7L7T - chains B and D of the 6 polymer chains in the assembly; structure by electron microscopy, 3.70 A resolution.

# Chain B (and D)
Protein: BG505 SOSIP.v5.2(7S) - gp41
Organism: Human immunodeficiency virus 1
Notes: chain D of this document is another copy of the same molecule, construct and numbering; everything in this record applies to it too
Amino-acid sequence (145 residues; each row starts with the number of its first residue):
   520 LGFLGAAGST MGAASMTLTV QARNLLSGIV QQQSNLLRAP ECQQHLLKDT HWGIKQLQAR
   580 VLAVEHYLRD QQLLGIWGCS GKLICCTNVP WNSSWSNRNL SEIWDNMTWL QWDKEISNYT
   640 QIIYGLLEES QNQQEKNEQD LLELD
Disulfides: Cys598-Cys604
Covalent attachments: N-acetylglucosamine (NAG) linked to Asn611, Asn618, Asn637
Ligand contacts: N-acetylglucosamine (NAG; 2-acetamido-2-deoxy-beta-D-glucopyranose): Gly527, Ser528, Thr529

# How chain B and chain D interact
Contacting residue pairs (35; chain B residue first):
  Thr569(B) - Thr569(D)
  His570(B) - Leu566(D)  hydrogen bond (side chain-backbone)
  Ile573(B) - Leu566(D)  hydrophobic
  Lys574(B) - Leu566(D)
  Leu576(B) - Leu576(D)  hydrophobic
  Gln577(B) - Gln552(D)
  Gln577(B) - Gln562(D)  hydrogen bond
  Gln577(B) - Leu565(D)
  Gln577(B) - Leu576(D)
  Val580(B) - Arg579(D)
  Val580(B) - Val580(D)  hydrophobic
  Leu581(B) - Gln552(D)
  Leu581(B) - Arg579(D)
  Glu584(B) - Ile548(D)
  Glu584(B) - Arg579(D)  salt bridge
  Leu587(B) - Leu545(D)
  Leu587(B) - Val583(D)  hydrophobic
  Leu587(B) - Leu587(D)  hydrophobic
  Arg588(B) - Leu545(D)
  Gln591(B) - Ala541(D)  hydrogen bond (side chain-backbone)
  Gln591(B) - Arg542(D)
  Gln591(B) - Leu545(D)
  Gln591(B) - Tyr586(D)
  Ile595(B) - Arg542(D)
  Glu647(B) - Thr538(D)
  Glu647(B) - Arg542(D)  salt bridge
  Asn651(B) - Met535(D)  hydrogen bond (side chain-backbone)
  Asn651(B) - Thr538(D)
  Glu654(B) - Gly600(D)
  Glu654(B) - Lys601(D)
  Glu654(B) - Leu602(D)  hydrogen bond (side chain-backbone)
  Glu654(B) - Ile603(D)  hydrogen bond (side chain-backbone)
  Lys655(B) - Met535(D)
  Glu657(B) - Lys601(D)  salt bridge
  Gln658(B) - Ile603(D)
Interface residues without a listed pair, chain B (24 interface residues in all): Val583, His585, Leu592, Ser599, Leu661
Interface residues without a listed pair, chain D (26 interface residues in all): Ser534, Val549, Leu556, Lys567, Cys605

# In short
The interface between chain B and chain D involves 24 residues on one side and 26 on the other; the contacts
include 6 hydrogen bonds and 3 salt bridges. Polar pairs include Glu584(B)-Arg579(D), Glu647(B)-Arg542(D) and
Glu657(B)-Lys601(D). Ligands of chain B: N-acetylglucosamine.
Chain B and chain D are both BG505 SOSIP.v5.2(7S) - gp41 (Human immunodeficiency virus 1); the structure,
BG505 SOSIP reconstructed from a designed nanoparticle, BG505 SOSIP-T33-31 (Component A), was determined by
electron microscopy, deposited together with 7L7U, 7L85, 7L86, 7L87, 7L88, 7L89 and 15 further entries.
